Entry 9QB3 (electron microscopy, 3.90 A resolution); this record covers chains I and B of the 20 polymer chains in the assembly.

Chain I:
Molecule: H/ACA ribonucleoprotein complex subunit 2
Source organism: Homo sapiens
Reference sequence: Q9NX24 (NHP2_HUMAN); residues 1-153 here = UniProt positions 1-153
Chain sequence (153 residues; each row starts with the number of its first residue):
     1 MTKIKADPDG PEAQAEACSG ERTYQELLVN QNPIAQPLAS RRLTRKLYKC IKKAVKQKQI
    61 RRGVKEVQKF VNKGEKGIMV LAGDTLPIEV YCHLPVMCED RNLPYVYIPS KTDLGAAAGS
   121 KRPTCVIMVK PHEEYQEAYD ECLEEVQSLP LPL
Disordered / not traced: 1-22, 153
Curated features (UniProtKB/Swiss-Prot):
  - modified residue: Ser19 (Phosphoserine)
  - cross-link (Glycyl lysine isopeptide (Lys-Gly)): Lys3 (interchain with G-Cter in SUMO2), Lys5 (interchain with G-Cter in SUMO)
Reported in the primary citation:
  - mutagenesis - K121A/R122A, K121D/R122D: decreased binding to incorporation into telomerase

Chain B:
Molecule: hTR, human telomerase RNA
Source organism: Homo sapiens
Sequence (451 nucleotides; numbered 1 to 451 plus 3 insertion-coded residues; 3 numbers in that range are skipped by the numbering (no residue carries them; nothing is unmodelled there); the number before each row is that of its first residue; a row labelled like 397A-397C holds insertion residues (397A, then the next letters in order)):
     1 GGGUUGCGGA GGGUGGGCCU GGGAGGGGUG GUGGCCAUUU UUUGUCUAAC CCUAACUGAG
    61 AAGGGCGUAG GCGCCGUGCU UUUGCUCCCC GCGCGCUGUU UUUCUCGCUG ACUUUCAGCG
   121 GGCGGAAAAG CCUCGGCCUG CCGCCUUCCA CCGUUCAUUC UAGAGCAAAC AAAAAAUGUC
   181 AGCUGCUGGC CCGUUCGCCC CUCCCGGGGA CCUGCGGCGG GUCGCCUGCC CAGCCCCCGA
   241 ACCCCGCCUG GAGGCCGCGG UCGGCCCGGG GCUUCUCCGG AGGCACCCAC UGCCACCGCG
   301 AAGAGUUGGG CUCUGUCAGC CGCGGGUCUC UCGGGGGCGA GGGCGAGGUU CAGGCCUUUC
   361 AGGCCGCAGG AAGAGGAACG GAGCGAGUCC CCGC
   397 G
397A-397C CGC
   399 GGCGCGAUUC CCUGAGCUGU GGGACGUGCA CCCAGGACUC GGCUCACACA UGC
Disordered / not traced: 1-17, 32-194, 248-321, 356-361, 397A-397C, 439, 451

Interface between chain I and chain B:
Pairs across the interface (35; chain I residue first):
  Lys58(I) - U407(B)  base contact
  Gln59(I) - U407(B)  base contact
  Ile60(I) - U407(B)  base contact
  Arg61(I) - U407(B)  hydrogen bond to the sugar
  Arg62(I) - U411(B)  base contact
  Gly63(I) - G417(B)  phosphate contact
  Gly63(I) - U418(B)  phosphate contact
  Val64(I) - G417(B)  phosphate contact
  Val64(I) - U418(B)  hydrogen bond to the phosphate
  Lys65(I) - G419(B)  base contact
  Lys65(I) - G420(B)  hydrogen bond to the base
  Lys65(I) - G421(B)  base contact
  Glu66(I) - C410(B)  hydrogen bond to the base
  Glu66(I) - G417(B)  hydrogen bond to the base
  Lys69(I) - G404(B)  phosphate contact
  Lys69(I) - A405(B)  base contact
  Lys69(I) - C408(B)  salt bridge to the phosphate
  Phe70(I) - U407(B)  phosphate contact
  Phe70(I) - C408(B)  phosphate contact
  Lys73(I) - A405(B)  salt bridge to the phosphate
  Thr85(I) - U418(B)  base contact
  Leu86(I) - U418(B)  hydrogen bond to the base
  Pro87(I) - U418(B)  base contact
  Val90(I) - U418(B)  sugar contact
  Lys111(I) - U418(B)  hydrogen bond to the base
  Ser120(I) - U411(B)  hydrogen bond to the sugar
  Arg122(I) - U411(B)  hydrogen bond to the base
  Arg122(I) - G412(B)  sugar contact
  Arg122(I) - A413(B)  salt bridge to the phosphate
  Arg122(I) - U416(B)  base contact
  Arg122(I) - G417(B)  phosphate contact
  Thr124(I) - G417(B)  hydrogen bond to the sugar
  Thr124(I) - U418(B)  hydrogen bond to the phosphate
  Cys125(I) - U418(B)  hydrogen bond to the phosphate
  Lys130(I) - U407(B)  hydrogen bond to the base
Interface residues without a listed pair, chain I (26 interface residues in all): Gln68, Gly119, Lys121, Val126
Interface residues without a listed pair, chain B (15 interface residues in all): C403

Summary:
The interface between chain I and chain B involves 26 residues on one side and 15 on the other; the contacts
include 13 hydrogen bonds and 3 salt bridges. Polar pairs include Lys65(I)-G420(B), Glu66(I)-C410(B) and
Glu66(I)-G417(B). The paper reports that K121A/R122A and K121D/R122D of chain I reduce binding to
incorporation into telomerase.
Chain I is H/ACA ribonucleoprotein complex subunit 2 and chain B is hTR, human telomerase RNA, both from Homo
sapiens; the structure, Dimer structure of H/ACA RNP lobe of human telomerase, was determined by electron
microscopy together with 9QAX, 9QAY, 9QAZ and 9QB2 from the same study.
